Entry 7SRR (electron microscopy, 2.90 A resolution); this record covers chains B and E of the 5 polymer chains in the assembly.

# Chain B
Name: G protein subunit q (Gi2-mini-Gq chimera)
Source organism: Homo sapiens
Chain sequence (246 residues; row label = number of the first residue in the row):
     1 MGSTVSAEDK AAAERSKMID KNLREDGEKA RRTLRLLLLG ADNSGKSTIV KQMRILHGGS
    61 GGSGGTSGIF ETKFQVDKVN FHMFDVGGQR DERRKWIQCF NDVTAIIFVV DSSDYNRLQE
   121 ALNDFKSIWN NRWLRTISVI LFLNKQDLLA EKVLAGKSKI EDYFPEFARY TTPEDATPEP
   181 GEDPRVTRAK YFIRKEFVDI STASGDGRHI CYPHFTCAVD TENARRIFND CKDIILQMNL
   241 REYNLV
Not modelled in the structure: 1-4, 53-67, 88-89

# Chain E
Name: single-chain variable fragment 16 (scFv16)
Source organism: Homo sapiens
Notes: antibody fragment or engineered binder
Chain sequence (286 residues; each row starts with the number of its first residue; note: 5 numbers in that range are skipped by the numbering (no residue carries them; nothing is unmodelled there); a row labelled like 119A-119Q holds insertion residues (119A, then the next letters in order); numbers below 1 keep their minus sign (Met-37 is residue -37)):
   -37 MLLVNQSHQG FNKEHTSKMV SAIVLYVLLA AAAHSAFADV QLVESGGGLV QPGGSRKLSC
    23 SASGFAFSSF GMHWVRQAPE KGLEWVAYIS SGSGTIYYAD TVKGRFTISR DDPKNTLFLQ
    83 MTSLRSEDTA MYYCVRSIYY YGSSPFDFWG QGTTLTV
119A-119Q SSGGGGSGGGGSGGGGS
   125 DIVMTQATSS VPVTPGESVS ISCRSSKSLL HSNGNTYLYW FLQRPGQSPQ LLIYRMSNLA
   185 SGVPDRFSGS GSGTAFTLTI SRLEAEDVGV YYCMQHLEYP LTFGAGTKLE LK
Not modelled in the structure: -37 to 1, 119A-119Q, 236
Cystine bridges: Cys22-Cys96, Cys147-Cys217

# How chain B and chain E interact
Contacting residue pairs - 15 pairs, chain B then chain E:
  Ser6(B) with Tyr161(E), hydrogen bond
  Ala7(B) with Tyr223(E), hydrophobic
  Glu8(B) with Tyr101(E); Tyr161(E); Tyr163(E), hydrogen bond; Arg179(E), salt bridge
  Asp9(B) with Asn157(E)
  Ala11(B) with Tyr101(E), hydrophobic
  Glu14(B) with Ser52(E), hydrogen bond; Ser53(E); Gly56(E); Thr57(E)
  Arg15(B) with Ile100(E); Tyr101(E)
  Met18(B) with Ser53(E)
Other interface residues (no listed pair), chain B (10 interface residues in all): Val5, Ala12
Other interface residues (no listed pair), chain E (17 interface residues in all): Ser31, Gly54, Tyr102, Pro107, His155, His220

# In short
Chain B and chain E form an interface of 10 and 17 residues respectively; the contacts include 3 hydrogen
bonds and 1 salt bridge. Polar contacts include Glu8(B)-Arg179(E), Ser6(B)-Tyr161(E) and Glu8(B)-Tyr163(E).
Chain B is G protein subunit q (Gi2-mini-Gq chimera) and chain E is single-chain variable fragment 16
(scFv16), both from Homo sapiens; the structure, 5-HT2B receptor bound to LSD in complex with heterotrimeric
mini-Gq protein obtained by cryo-electron microscopy (cryoEM), was determined by electron microscopy,
deposited together with 7SRQ and 7SRS.
